8EYM - chains A and B; structure by X-ray diffraction, 2.31 A resolution.

[Chain A (and B)]
Molecule: Glucosamine-6-phosphate deaminase
From: Shewanella denitrificans OS217
Notes: chain B of this document is another copy of the same molecule, construct and numbering; everything in this record applies to it too
UniProt: Q12KP2 (Q12KP2_SHEDO); residues 2-334 here correspond to UniProt positions 1-333 (UniProt number = residue number - 1)
Sequence (333 residues; each row starts with the number of its first residue):
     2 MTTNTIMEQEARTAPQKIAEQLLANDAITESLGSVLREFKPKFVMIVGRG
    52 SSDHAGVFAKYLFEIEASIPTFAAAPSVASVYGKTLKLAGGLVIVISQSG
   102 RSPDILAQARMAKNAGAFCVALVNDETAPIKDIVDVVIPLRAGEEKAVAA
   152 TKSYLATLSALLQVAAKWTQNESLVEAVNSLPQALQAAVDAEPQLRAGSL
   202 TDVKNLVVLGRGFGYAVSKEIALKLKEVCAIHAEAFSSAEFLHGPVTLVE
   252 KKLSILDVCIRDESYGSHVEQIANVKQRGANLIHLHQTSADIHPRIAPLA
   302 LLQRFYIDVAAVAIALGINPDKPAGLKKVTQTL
Not modelled in the structure: 2-3, 323-334 (chain B: 2, 334)
Small-molecule neighbours:
  - N-acetyl-D-glucosamine-6-phosphate (16G; 2-acetamido-2-deoxy-6-O-phosphono-alpha-D-glucopyranose), molecule 1: Arg50, Asp54, Val58, Ala74, Ala75, Ala76, Pro77, Ser78
  - N-acetyl-D-glucosamine-6-phosphate (16G), molecule 2: Tyr62, Arg212, Tyr216, Ser238, Ala240, Glu241
  - 2-deoxy-2-amino glucitol-6-phosphate (AGP): Arg50, Gly51, Ser52, Ser53, Ile97, Ser98, Gln99, Ser100, Val149, Ala150, Ala151, Leu224, Lys225, Glu228
Reported in the primary citation:
  - binding site for N-acetyl-D-glucosamine-6-phosphate: Arg50, Asp54, Tyr216, Lys220
  - allosteric site: Arg50, Asp54
  - binding site for 2-deoxy-2-amino glucitol-6-phosphate: Ser52, Ser53

[Interface between chain A and chain B]
Pairs across the interface (113):
  Lys41(A) - Lys88(B)
  Pro42(A) - Lys88(B)  hydrogen bond (backbone-side chain)
  Arg50(A) - Ala240(B)
  Arg50(A) - Glu241(B)  salt bridge
  Arg50(A) - His244(B)
  Gly51(A) - Glu241(B)  hydrogen bond (backbone-side chain)
  Lys61(A) - Ala74(B)  hydrogen bond (side chain-backbone)
  Lys61(A) - Ala76(B)
  Tyr62(A) - Ala76(B)
  Tyr62(A) - Ser78(B)
  Glu65(A) - Val79(B)
  Glu65(A) - Leu87(B)
  Ile66(A) - Tyr83(B)  hydrophobic
  Ile66(A) - Lys85(B)
  Ser69(A) - Thr86(B)  hydrogen bond (side chain-backbone)
  Ser69(A) - Leu87(B)
  Ser69(A) - Lys88(B)  hydrogen bond (backbone-backbone)
  Ile70(A) - Lys88(B)
  Pro71(A) - Phe73(B)  hydrophobic
  Pro71(A) - Lys88(B)
  Pro71(A) - Leu89(B)  hydrophobic
  Phe73(A) - Pro71(B)  hydrophobic
  Phe73(A) - Phe73(B)  hydrophobic
  Ala74(A) - Lys61(B)  hydrogen bond (backbone-side chain)
  Ala76(A) - Lys61(B)
  Ala76(A) - Tyr62(B)
  Ser78(A) - Tyr62(B)
  Ser78(A) - Arg212(B)
  Val79(A) - Glu65(B)
  Ser81(A) - Arg212(B)
  Val82(A) - Arg212(B)
  Val82(A) - Glu264(B)
  Val82(A) - Ser265(B)
  Val82(A) - Ser268(B)
  Tyr83(A) - Ile66(B)  hydrophobic
  Tyr83(A) - Arg212(B)
  Tyr83(A) - Gly213(B)
  Tyr83(A) - Phe214(B)  hydrogen bond (side chain-backbone)
  Tyr83(A) - Asp263(B)  hydrogen bond
  Tyr83(A) - Glu264(B)
  Tyr83(A) - Ser265(B)
  Lys85(A) - Ile66(B)
  Thr86(A) - Ser69(B)  hydrogen bond (backbone-side chain)
  Leu87(A) - Glu65(B)
  Leu87(A) - Ser69(B)
  Leu87(A) - Ile70(B)
  Leu87(A) - Pro71(B)
  Lys88(A) - Ser69(B)  hydrogen bond (backbone-backbone)
  Lys88(A) - Ile70(B)
  Lys88(A) - Pro71(B)
  Asn206(A) - His233(B)  hydrogen bond
  Leu207(A) - His233(B)
  Arg212(A) - Arg50(B)
  Arg212(A) - Ser78(B)
  Arg212(A) - Ser81(B)
  Arg212(A) - Val82(B)
  Gly213(A) - Tyr83(B)
  Phe214(A) - Tyr83(B)  hydrogen bond (backbone-side chain)
  Leu224(A) - His244(B)
  Leu224(A) - Pro246(B)
  Lys227(A) - Glu235(B)  salt bridge
  Lys227(A) - Phe237(B)
  Lys227(A) - Pro246(B)
  Lys227(A) - Thr248(B)
  Lys227(A) - Leu249(B)
  Glu228(A) - Thr248(B)
  Ala231(A) - Leu249(B)
  Ile232(A) - Leu249(B)
  His233(A) - Asn206(B)  hydrogen bond
  His233(A) - Leu207(B)
  His233(A) - His233(B)
  His233(A) - Glu235(B)  salt bridge
  His233(A) - Leu249(B)
  Ala234(A) - Glu235(B)
  Glu235(A) - Lys227(B)  salt bridge
  Glu235(A) - His233(B)  salt bridge
  Glu235(A) - Ala234(B)
  Glu235(A) - Glu235(B)
  Phe237(A) - Lys227(B)
  Ala240(A) - Arg50(B)
  Ala240(A) - Thr333(B)
  Glu241(A) - Arg50(B)  salt bridge
  Glu241(A) - Gly51(B)  hydrogen bond (side chain-backbone)
  Leu243(A) - Thr331(B)
  Leu243(A) - Thr333(B)
  His244(A) - Arg50(B)
  His244(A) - Ser103(B)
  His244(A) - Leu224(B)
  His244(A) - Thr331(B)
  His244(A) - Thr333(B)  hydrogen bond
  Gly245(A) - Leu327(B)
  Pro246(A) - Leu224(B)
  Pro246(A) - Lys227(B)
  Val247(A) - Gly326(B)
  Val247(A) - Leu327(B)  hydrophobic
  Thr248(A) - Lys227(B)
  Thr248(A) - Glu228(B)
  Thr248(A) - Pro324(B)
  Thr248(A) - Ala325(B)
  Thr248(A) - Gly326(B)
  Thr248(A) - Leu327(B)
  Leu249(A) - Lys227(B)
  Leu249(A) - Ala231(B)
  Leu249(A) - Ile232(B)
  Leu249(A) - His233(B)
  Asp263(A) - Tyr83(B)  hydrogen bond
  Glu264(A) - Val82(B)
  Glu264(A) - Tyr83(B)
  Ser265(A) - Val82(B)
  Ser265(A) - Tyr83(B)
  Ser268(A) - Val82(B)
  Gln272(A) - Thr333(B)
  Arg279(A) - Gly326(B)  hydrogen bond (side chain-backbone)
Other interface residues (no listed pair), chain A (60 interface residues in all): Lys43, Phe44, Thr72, Ala75, Leu89, Val208, Glu251, Arg296
Other interface residues (no listed pair), chain B (64 interface residues in all): Lys43, Phe44, Asp54, Ala68, Thr72, Ala75, Asp105, Val208, Gly245, Arg296, Gln332

[In short]
60 residues of chain A face 64 of chain B across their interface, with 17 hydrogen bonds and 6 salt bridges.
Polar contacts include Arg50(A)-Glu241(B), Lys227(A)-Glu235(B) and His233(A)-Glu235(B). The paper reports a
binding site for N-acetyl-D-glucosamine-6-phosphate at Arg50(A), Asp54(A) and Tyr216(A) among others; a
binding site for 2-deoxy-2-amino glucitol-6-phosphate at Ser52(A) and Ser53(A).
Chain A and chain B are both Glucosamine-6-phosphate deaminase (Shewanella denitrificans OS217); the
structure, Crystal structure of nagb-II phosphosugar isomerase from shewanella denitrificans OS217 in complex
with glucitolamine-6-phosphate and N-acetylglucosamine-6-phosphate ..., was determined by X-ray diffraction
together with 8EOL from the same study.
